Entry 4Y8Q (X-ray diffraction, 2.60 A resolution); this record covers chains N and a of the 32 polymer chains in the assembly.

Chain N:
Name: Proteasome subunit beta type-1
Organism: Saccharomyces cerevisiae (strain ATCC 204508 / S288c)
Notes: EC 3.4.25.1
UniProt: P38624 (PSB1_YEAST); residues 1-196 here correspond to UniProt positions 20-215 (UniProt number = residue number + 19)
Amino-acid sequence (196 residues; numbered 1 to 196; the number before each row is that of its first residue):
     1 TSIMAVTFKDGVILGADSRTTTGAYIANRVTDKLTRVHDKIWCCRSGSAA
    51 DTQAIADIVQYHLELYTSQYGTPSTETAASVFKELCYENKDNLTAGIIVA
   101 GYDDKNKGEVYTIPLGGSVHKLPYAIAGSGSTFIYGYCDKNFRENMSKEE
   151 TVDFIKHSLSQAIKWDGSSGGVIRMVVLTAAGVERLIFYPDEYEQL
UniProt features mapped onto this chain:
  - active site: Thr1 (Nucleophile)
Bound ions: Mg2+ near Ser169 (its only coordinating residue here)

Chain a:
Name: Proteasome subunit beta type-7
Organism: Saccharomyces cerevisiae (strain ATCC 204508 / S288c)
Notes: EC 3.4.25.1; engineered mutation(s): Last seven amino acids form the C-terminus have been removed
UniProt: P30657 (PSB7_YEAST); residues -12 to 226 here correspond to UniProt positions 21-259 (UniProt number = residue number + 33)
Amino-acid sequence (239 residues; each row starts with the number of its first residue; numbers below 1 keep their minus sign (Thr-12 is residue -12)):
   -12 TQIANAGASPMVNTQQPIVTGTSVISMKYDNGVIIAADNLGSYGSLLRFN
    38 GVERLIPVGDNTVVGISGDISDMQHIERLLKDLVTENAYDNPLADAEEAL
    88 EPSYIFEYLATVMYQRRSKMNPLWNAIIVAGVQSNGDQFLRYVNLLGVTY
   138 SSPTLATGFGAHMANPLLRKVVDRESDIPKTTVQVAEEAIVNAMRVLYYR
   188 DARSSRNFSLAIIDKNTGLTFKKNLQVENMKWDFAKDIK
Disordered / not traced: -12 to 0, 223-226

How chain N and chain a interact:
Contacting residue pairs (41):
  Ala24(N) - Phe146(a)
  Ala24(N) - Arg187(a)
  Ala24(N) - Asp188(a)
  Ala24(N) - Ala189(a)  hydrogen bond (backbone-backbone)
  Ala24(N) - Arg190(a)
  Tyr25(N) - Phe146(a)
  Tyr25(N) - Arg187(a)
  Ile26(N) - Tyr186(a)
  Ile26(N) - Arg187(a)  hydrogen bond (backbone-backbone)
  Ile26(N) - Asp188(a)
  Ile26(N) - Ala189(a)
  Ala27(N) - Arg187(a)  hydrogen bond (backbone-side chain)
  Asn28(N) - Arg187(a)
  Arg29(N) - Tyr186(a)
  Arg29(N) - Arg187(a)
  Arg29(N) - Lys218(a)  hydrogen bond (side chain-backbone)
  Arg29(N) - Trp219(a)
  Arg29(N) - Phe221(a)
  Val30(N) - Phe221(a)  hydrophobic
  Val30(N) - Ala222(a)  hydrophobic
  Phe133(N) - Leu33(a)  hydrophobic
  Lys164(N) - Leu34(a)
  Trp165(N) - Ser32(a)
  Trp165(N) - Leu33(a)
  Trp165(N) - Leu34(a)  hydrogen bond (backbone-backbone)
  Trp165(N) - Arg35(a)
  Asp166(N) - Ser32(a)
  Asp166(N) - Leu34(a)
  Gly167(N) - Ser32(a)  hydrogen bond (backbone-backbone)
  Gly167(N) - Leu34(a)
  Gly167(N) - Ala189(a)
  Gly171(N) - Trp219(a)
  Val172(N) - Trp219(a)  hydrophobic
  Arg174(N) - Ala222(a)
  Ile187(N) - Ala222(a)  hydrophobic
  Tyr189(N) - Trp219(a)  hydrophobic
  Tyr189(N) - Asp220(a)
  Pro190(N) - Trp219(a)
  Asp191(N) - Arg193(a)  salt bridge
  Glu194(N) - Tyr185(a)  hydrogen bond
  Glu194(N) - Arg193(a)  salt bridge
Interface residues without a listed pair, chain N (24 interface residues in all): Arg19, Thr21, Ile163, Ser168
Interface residues without a listed pair, chain a (19 interface residues in all): Met150, Met217

Summary:
24 residues of chain N and 19 residues of chain a are in contact, with 7 hydrogen bonds and 2 salt bridges.
Polar pairs include Asp191(N)-Arg193(a), Glu194(N)-Arg193(a) and Ala27(N)-Arg187(a). UniProt lists active-site
residue Thr1(N) on chain N.
Chain N is Proteasome subunit beta type-1 and chain a is Proteasome subunit beta type-7, both from
Saccharomyces cerevisiae (strain ATCC 204508 / S288c); the structure, Yeast 20S proteasome beta7-delta7_Cter
mutant in complex with Ac-PAY-ep, was determined by X-ray diffraction (same publication as 4Y69, 4Y6A, 4Y6V,
4Y6Z, 4Y70, 4Y74 and 34 further entries).
